3UKG - chains A and C of the 3 polymer chains in the assembly; structure by X-ray diffraction, 2.95 A resolution.

[Chain A]
Protein: DNA-binding protein RAP1
Organism: Saccharomyces cerevisiae
Notes: fragment: DNA Binding domain
Reference sequence: P11938 (RAP1_YEAST); numbering as in UniProt (aligned over 360-601)
Amino-acid sequence (242 residues; row label = number of the first residue in the row):
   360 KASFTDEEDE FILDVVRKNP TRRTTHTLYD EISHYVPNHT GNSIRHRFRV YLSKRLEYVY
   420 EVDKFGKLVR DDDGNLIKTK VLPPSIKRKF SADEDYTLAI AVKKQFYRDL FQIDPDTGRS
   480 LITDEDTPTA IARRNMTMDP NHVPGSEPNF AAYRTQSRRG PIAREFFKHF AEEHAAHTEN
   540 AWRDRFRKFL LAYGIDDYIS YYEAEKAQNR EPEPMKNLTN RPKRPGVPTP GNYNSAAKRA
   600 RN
Disordered / not traced: 480-498
Bound ions: Ca2+ near Glu506 (its only coordinating residue here)
Curated features (UniProtKB/Swiss-Prot):
  - DNA-binding region: Tyr388 to Leu411 (H-T-H motif)
  - modified residue: Thr486 (Phosphothreonine)
From the paper describing this entry:
  - conformationally variable residues (order/disorder transition): Lys565 to Asn601
  - binding site for telomeric DNA (chain C): Lys575 to Arg583, Pro589 to Lys597
  - mutagenesis - R580A: unchanged expression
  - mutagenesis - R580A: unchanged growth
  - mutagenesis - Y592A/K597A: increased expression
  - mutagenesis - Y592A/K597A: decreased growth
  - mutagenesis - Y592A/K597A: decreased binding to DNA

[Chain C]
Molecule: telomeric DNA
Sequence (31 nucleotides; numbered 1 to 31; the number before each row is that of its first residue):
     1 GAACACCACA CAACACCCAC ACACCAGGTG T

[Interface between chain A and chain C]
Contacting residue pairs (57):
  Lys360(A) - DA13(C)  hydrogen bond to the base
  Lys360(A) - DC14(C)  sugar contact
  Ala361(A) - DA13(C)  hydrogen bond to the phosphate
  Ala361(A) - DC14(C)  hydrogen bond to the phosphate
  Ser362(A) - DA13(C)  phosphate contact
  Phe363(A) - DA13(C)  hydrogen bond to the phosphate
  Phe363(A) - DC14(C)  phosphate contact
  His385(A) - DC17(C)  base contact
  Asn397(A) - DC14(C)  phosphate contact
  His398(A) - DC14(C)  salt bridge to the phosphate
  Thr399(A) - DC14(C)  sugar contact
  Thr399(A) - DA15(C)  hydrogen bond to the phosphate
  Asn401(A) - DA15(C)  hydrogen bond to the phosphate
  Asn401(A) - DC16(C)  base contact
  Ser402(A) - DC14(C)  hydrogen bond to the phosphate
  His405(A) - DC14(C)  hydrogen bond to the base
  Arg406(A) - DA13(C)  salt bridge to the phosphate
  Tyr410(A) - DA12(C)  hydrogen bond to the phosphate
  Tyr410(A) - DA13(C)  base contact
  Lys446(A) - DA21(C)  hydrogen bond to the base
  Lys446(A) - DC22(C)  hydrogen bond to the sugar
  Arg447(A) - DA21(C)  hydrogen bond to the phosphate
  Arg447(A) - DC22(C)  hydrogen bond to the phosphate
  Phe449(A) - DA21(C)  phosphate contact
  Phe449(A) - DC22(C)  phosphate contact
  His536(A) - DC22(C)  salt bridge to the phosphate
  Thr537(A) - DC22(C)  sugar contact
  Thr537(A) - DA23(C)  hydrogen bond to the phosphate
  Asn539(A) - DA23(C)  hydrogen bond to the phosphate
  Ala540(A) - DC22(C)  phosphate contact
  Arg542(A) - DC24(C)  base contact
  Asp543(A) - DC22(C)  hydrogen bond to the base
  Asp543(A) - DA23(C)  hydrogen bond to the base
  Arg544(A) - DA21(C)  salt bridge to the phosphate
  Arg546(A) - DA23(C)  base contact
  Phe548(A) - DC20(C)  phosphate contact
  Phe548(A) - DA21(C)  phosphate contact
  Lys575(A) - DC20(C)  phosphate contact
  Lys575(A) - DA21(C)  salt bridge to the phosphate
  Asn576(A) - DA19(C)  sugar contact
  Asn576(A) - DC20(C)  hydrogen bond to the phosphate
  Leu577(A) - DC20(C)  hydrogen bond to the phosphate
  Thr578(A) - DA19(C)  phosphate contact
  Thr578(A) - DC20(C)  hydrogen bond to the phosphate
  Thr588(A) - DC17(C)  hydrogen bond to the phosphate
  Thr588(A) - DC18(C)  base contact
  Pro589(A) - DC17(C)  base contact
  Pro589(A) - DC18(C)  hydrogen bond to the base
  Pro589(A) - DA19(C)  base contact
  Gly590(A) - DC16(C)  hydrogen bond to the base
  Gly590(A) - DC17(C)  hydrogen bond to the base
  Asn591(A) - DA15(C)  sugar contact
  Asn591(A) - DC16(C)  hydrogen bond to the phosphate
  Tyr592(A) - DA15(C)  phosphate contact
  Asn593(A) - DA15(C)  phosphate contact
  Asn593(A) - DC16(C)  hydrogen bond to the phosphate
  Ser594(A) - DA15(C)  hydrogen bond to the phosphate
Other interface residues (no listed pair), chain A (39 interface residues in all): Ile445, Lys547, Arg580
Other interface residues (no listed pair), chain C (14 interface residues in all): DC25

[Overview]
Chain A and chain C form an interface of 39 and 14 residues respectively, with 27 hydrogen bonds and 5 salt
bridges. Among the polar pairs are Lys360(A)-DA13(C), His405(A)-DC14(C) and Lys446(A)-DA21(C). From the paper:
a binding site for telomeric DNA (chain C) at Lys575(A) and Pro589(A); Y592A/K597A of chain A increase
expression.
Here chain A is DNA-binding protein RAP1 (Saccharomyces cerevisiae) and chain C is telomeric DNA. Entry 3UKG
(Crystal structure of Rap1/DNA complex) was determined by X-ray diffraction.
